PDB entry 3QR1 | X-ray diffraction, 3.20 A resolution | chain A

Chain A:
Molecule: Phospholipase C-beta (plc-beta)
Organism: Loligo pealei
UniProtKB: Q9NBA8 (Q9NBA8_LOLPE); residues 1-813 here = UniProt positions 1-813
Amino-acid sequence (813 residues; numbered 1 to 813; the number before each row is that of its first residue):
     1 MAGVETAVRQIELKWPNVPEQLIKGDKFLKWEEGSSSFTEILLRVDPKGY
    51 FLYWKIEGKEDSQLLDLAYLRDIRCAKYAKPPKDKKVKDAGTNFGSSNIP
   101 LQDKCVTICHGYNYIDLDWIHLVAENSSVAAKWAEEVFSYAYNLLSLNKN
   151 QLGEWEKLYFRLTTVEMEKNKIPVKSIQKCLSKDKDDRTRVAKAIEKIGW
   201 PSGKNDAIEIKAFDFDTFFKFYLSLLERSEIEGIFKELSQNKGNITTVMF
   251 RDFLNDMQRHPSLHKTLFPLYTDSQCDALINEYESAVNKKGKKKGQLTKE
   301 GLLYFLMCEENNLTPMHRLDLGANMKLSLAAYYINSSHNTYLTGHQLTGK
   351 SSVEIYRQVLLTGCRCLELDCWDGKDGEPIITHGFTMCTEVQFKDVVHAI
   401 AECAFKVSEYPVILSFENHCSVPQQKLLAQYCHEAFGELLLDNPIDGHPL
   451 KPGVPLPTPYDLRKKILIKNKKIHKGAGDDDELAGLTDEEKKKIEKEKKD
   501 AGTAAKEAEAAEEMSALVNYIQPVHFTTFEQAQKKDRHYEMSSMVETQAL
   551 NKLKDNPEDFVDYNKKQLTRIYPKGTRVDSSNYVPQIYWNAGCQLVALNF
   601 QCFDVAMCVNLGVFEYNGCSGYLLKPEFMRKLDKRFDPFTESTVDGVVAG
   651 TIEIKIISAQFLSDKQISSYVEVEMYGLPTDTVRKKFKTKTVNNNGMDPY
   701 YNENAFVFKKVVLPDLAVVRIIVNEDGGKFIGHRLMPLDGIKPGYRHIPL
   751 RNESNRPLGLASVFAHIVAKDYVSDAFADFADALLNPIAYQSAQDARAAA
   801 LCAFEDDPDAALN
Disordered / not traced: 1-10, 474-482, 777-789
Metal / ion sites: Ca2+: Asn339, Glu368, Asp370, Glu417

In short:
Asn339, Glu368, Asp370 and Glu417 coordinate Ca2+.
Chain A is Phospholipase C-beta (plc-beta) (Loligo pealei); the structure, Crystal Structure of L. pealei
PLC21, was determined by X-ray diffraction together with 3QR0 from the same study.
